PDB entry 6VPZ | X-ray diffraction, 2.10 A resolution | chains A and B of the 3 polymer chains in the assembly

[Chain A]
Molecule: MHC class I antigen
Organism: Homo sapiens
Reference sequence: O78189 (O78189_HUMAN); residues 1-276 here correspond to UniProt positions 25-300 (UniProt number = residue number + 24)
Sequence (276 residues; numbered 1 to 276; the number before each row is that of its first residue):
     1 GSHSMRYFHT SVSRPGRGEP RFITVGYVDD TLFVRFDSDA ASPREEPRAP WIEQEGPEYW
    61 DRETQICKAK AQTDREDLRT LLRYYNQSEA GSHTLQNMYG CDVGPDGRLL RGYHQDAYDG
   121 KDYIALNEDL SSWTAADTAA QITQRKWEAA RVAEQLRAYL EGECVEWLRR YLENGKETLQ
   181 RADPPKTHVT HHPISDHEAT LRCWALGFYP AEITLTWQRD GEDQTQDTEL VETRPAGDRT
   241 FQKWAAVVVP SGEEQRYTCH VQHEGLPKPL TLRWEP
Disulfide bonds: Cys101-Cys164, Cys203-Cys259

[Chain B]
Molecule: Beta-2-microglobulin
Organism: Homo sapiens
Reference sequence: P61769 (B2MG_HUMAN); residues 1-99 here correspond to UniProt positions 21-119 (UniProt number = residue number + 20)
Sequence (100 residues; numbered 0 to 99; the number before each row is that of its first residue; numbering starts at 0):
     0 MIQRTPKIQV YSRHPAENGK SNFLNCYVSG FHPSDIEVDL LKNGERIEKV EHSDLSFSKD
    60 WSFYLLYYTE FTPTEKDEYA CRVNHVTLSQ PKIVKWDRDM
Sequence notes: initiating methionine (0)
Swiss-Prot annotation at these positions:
  - modified residue: Gln2 (Pyrrolidone carboxylic acid)
  - glycosylation: Ile1 (N-linked (Glc) (glycation) isoleucine), Lys19 (N-linked (Glc) (glycation) lysine), Lys41 (N-linked (Glc) (glycation) lysine), Lys48 (N-linked (Glc) (glycation) lysine), Lys58 (N-linked (Glc) (glycation) lysine), Lys91 (N-linked (Glc) (glycation) lysine), Lys94 (N-linked (Glc) (glycation) lysine)
Disulfide bonds: Cys25-Cys80

[Chain A / chain B interface]
Pairs across the interface (52):
  Phe8(A) - Ser55(B)
  Phe8(A) - Phe56(B)  hydrophobic
  His9(A) - Phe56(B)
  Thr10(A) - Leu54(B)
  Thr10(A) - Phe56(B)
  Thr10(A) - Phe62(B)
  Val12(A) - Ser33(B)
  Ile23(A) - Leu54(B)
  Val25(A) - Asp53(B)
  Val25(A) - Ser55(B)
  Tyr27(A) - Ser55(B)
  Tyr27(A) - Tyr63(B)
  Arg35(A) - Asp53(B)  salt bridge
  Ser92(A) - Met0(B)
  His93(A) - Met0(B)
  Thr94(A) - His31(B)
  Thr94(A) - Phe62(B)
  Gln96(A) - Phe56(B)
  Gln96(A) - Trp60(B)  hydrogen bond (side chain-backbone)
  Gln96(A) - Phe62(B)
  Asn97(A) - Phe56(B)
  Gln115(A) - Trp60(B)
  Asp116(A) - Trp60(B)
  Ala117(A) - Trp60(B)  hydrophobic
  Asp119(A) - Met0(B)
  Asp119(A) - Ile1(B)
  Asp119(A) - His31(B)  hydrogen bond (backbone-side chain)
  Gly120(A) - His31(B)
  Asp122(A) - Trp60(B)  hydrogen bond
  His192(A) - Asp98(B)
  Arg202(A) - Asp98(B)  hydrogen bond (side chain-backbone)
  Trp204(A) - Asp98(B)
  Trp204(A) - Met99(B)
  Val231(A) - Gln8(B)
  Glu232(A) - Lys6(B)  salt bridge
  Glu232(A) - Gln8(B)  hydrogen bond (backbone-side chain)
  Glu232(A) - Tyr26(B)
  Glu232(A) - Ser28(B)  hydrogen bond
  Arg234(A) - Gln8(B)  hydrogen bond
  Arg234(A) - Tyr10(B)
  Arg234(A) - Met99(B)  hydrogen bond (side chain-backbone)
  Pro235(A) - Tyr10(B)  hydrogen bond (backbone-side chain)
  Pro235(A) - Asn24(B)
  Pro235(A) - Tyr26(B)
  Ala236(A) - Arg12(B)  hydrogen bond (backbone-side chain)
  Ala236(A) - Asn24(B)  hydrogen bond (backbone-side chain)
  Gly237(A) - Arg12(B)  hydrogen bond (backbone-side chain)
  Asp238(A) - Arg12(B)
  Gln242(A) - Tyr10(B)
  Gln242(A) - Ser11(B)
  Gln242(A) - Arg12(B)  hydrogen bond (side chain-backbone)
  Trp244(A) - Met99(B)  hydrogen bond (side chain-backbone)
Other interface residues (no listed pair), chain A (34 interface residues in all): Met98, Lys121, Thr233
Other interface residues (no listed pair), chain B (23 interface residues in all): His13, Leu65

[In short]
34 residues of chain A face 23 of chain B across their interface; the contacts include 14 hydrogen bonds and 2
salt bridges. Polar contacts include Arg35(A)-Asp53(B), Glu232(A)-Lys6(B) and Gln96(A)-Trp60(B).
Here chain A is MHC class I antigen and chain B is Beta-2-microglobulin, both from Homo sapiens. Entry 6VPZ
(HLA-B*27:05 presenting an HIV-1 11mer peptide) was determined by X-ray diffraction together with 6VQ2, 6VQD,
6VQE, 6VQY and 6VQZ from the same study.
